PDB entry 1RV0 | X-ray diffraction, 2.50 A resolution | chains L and M of the 6 polymer chains in the assembly

== Chain L ==
Protein: hemagglutinin
Source organism: Influenza A virus
UniProt: Q82500 (Q82500_9INFA); the construct lacks a stretch of the UniProt sequence and is renumbered around it, so the offset changes along the chain: 5-42 = UniProt 18-55; 44-49 = UniProt 56-61; 50-133 = UniProt 63-146; 134-325 = UniProt 148-339
Chain sequence (328 residues; row label = number of the first residue in the row; note: 1 number in that range is skipped by the numbering (no residue carries it; nothing is unmodelled there)):
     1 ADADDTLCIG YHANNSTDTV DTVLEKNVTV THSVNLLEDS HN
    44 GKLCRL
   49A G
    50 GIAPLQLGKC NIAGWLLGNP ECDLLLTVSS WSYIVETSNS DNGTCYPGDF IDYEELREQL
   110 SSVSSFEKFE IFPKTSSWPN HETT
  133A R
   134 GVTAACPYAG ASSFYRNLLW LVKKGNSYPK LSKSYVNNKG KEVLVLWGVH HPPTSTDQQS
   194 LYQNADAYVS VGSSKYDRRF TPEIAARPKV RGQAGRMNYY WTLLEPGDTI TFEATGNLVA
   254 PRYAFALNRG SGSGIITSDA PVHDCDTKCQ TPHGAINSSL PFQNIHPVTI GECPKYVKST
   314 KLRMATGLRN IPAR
Disordered / not traced: 1-4
Cystine bridges: Cys47-Cys278, Cys59-Cys71, Cys94-Cys139, Cys282-Cys306
Small-molecule neighbours:
  - 2-deoxy-2,3-dehydro-N-acetyl-neuraminic acid (DAN): Tyr95, Arg133A, Gly134, Val135, Thr136, Ala137, Ser145, Trp153, Val155, His183, Pro185, Pro186, Asp190, Leu194, Gln226
  - 2-acetamido-2-deoxy-alpha-D-glucopyranose (NDG): Asn68, Pro69, Glu70, Asp90, Asn91, Cys94, Ala138, Cys139, Pro140, Arg224

== Chain M ==
Protein: hemagglutinin
Source organism: Influenza A virus
UniProt: Q82500 (Q82500_9INFA); residues 501-660 here correspond to UniProt positions 345-504 (UniProt number = residue number - 156)
Chain sequence (160 residues; each row starts with the number of its first residue):
   501 GLFGAIAGFI EGGWTGLIDG WYGYHHQNEQ GSGYAADQKS TQNAIDGITN KVNSVIEKMN
   561 TQFTAVGKEF NNLERRIKNL NKKVDDGFLD VWTYNAELLV LLENERTLDF HDSNVKNLYE
   621 KARSQLRNNA KEIGNGCFEF YHKCDDACME SVRNGTYDYP
Cystine bridges: Cys644-Cys648

== Chain L / chain M interface ==
Disulfides between the chains: Cys8(L)-Cys637(M)
Contacting residue pairs (127):
  Asp5(L) - Gln527(M)
  Asp5(L) - Asn528(M)
  Asp5(L) - Glu529(M)
  Asp5(L) - Glu639(M)
  Asp5(L) - Phe640(M)  hydrogen bond (backbone-backbone)
  Asp5(L) - Lys643(M)
  Asp5(L) - Cys644(M)  hydrogen bond (side chain-backbone)
  Thr6(L) - His526(M)
  Thr6(L) - Gln527(M)  hydrogen bond (backbone-backbone)
  Thr6(L) - Phe638(M)
  Thr6(L) - Met649(M)
  Leu7(L) - Tyr524(M)  hydrophobic
  Leu7(L) - His526(M)
  Leu7(L) - Cys637(M)
  Leu7(L) - Phe638(M)  hydrogen bond (backbone-backbone)
  Leu7(L) - Phe640(M)  hydrophobic
  Leu7(L) - Val652(M)  hydrophobic
  Cys8(L) - Trp514(M)
  Cys8(L) - Tyr524(M)
  Cys8(L) - His525(M)  hydrogen bond (backbone-backbone)
  Cys8(L) - Gly636(M)
  Cys8(L) - Cys637(M)  disulfide
  Ile9(L) - Ile510(M)
  Ile9(L) - Trp514(M)
  Ile9(L) - Gly523(M)
  Ile9(L) - Tyr524(M)  hydrophobic
  Ile9(L) - Leu618(M)
  Ile9(L) - Tyr619(M)  hydrophobic
  Ile9(L) - Ala622(M)  hydrophobic
  Ile9(L) - Gly636(M)  hydrogen bond (backbone-backbone)
  Gly10(L) - Trp514(M)
  Gly10(L) - Tyr522(M)
  Gly10(L) - Gly523(M)  hydrogen bond (backbone-backbone)
  Tyr11(L) - Ile506(M)  hydrophobic
  Tyr11(L) - Ala507(M)  hydrogen bond (side chain-backbone)
  Tyr11(L) - Ile510(M)  hydrogen bond (side chain-backbone)
  Tyr11(L) - Glu511(M)  hydrogen bond (side chain-backbone)
  Tyr11(L) - Gly512(M)  hydrogen bond (side chain-backbone)
  Tyr11(L) - Gly513(M)
  Tyr11(L) - Trp514(M)  hydrogen bond (backbone-backbone)
  Tyr11(L) - Leu517(M)
  Tyr11(L) - Trp521(M)
  His12(L) - Trp514(M)
  His12(L) - Leu517(M)  hydrogen bond (side chain-backbone)
  His12(L) - Gly520(M)
  His12(L) - Trp521(M)  hydrogen bond (backbone-backbone)
  Ala13(L) - Gly513(M)
  Ala13(L) - Trp514(M)  hydrogen bond (backbone-backbone)
  Ala13(L) - Thr515(M)
  Val20(L) - Asn604(M)
  Asp21(L) - Leu601(M)
  Asp21(L) - Asn604(M)  hydrogen bond (backbone-side chain)
  Thr22(L) - Leu601(M)
  Thr22(L) - Asn604(M)
  Thr22(L) - Glu605(M)  hydrogen bond
  Val23(L) - Leu602(M)  hydrophobic
  Val23(L) - Glu605(M)  hydrogen bond (backbone-side chain)
  Leu24(L) - Glu605(M)  hydrogen bond (backbone-side chain)
  His32(L) - Trp521(M)
  Leu36(L) - Ile556(M)  hydrophobic
  Glu103(L) - Glu569(M)
  Glu103(L) - Phe570(M)
  Glu103(L) - Asn571(M)  hydrogen bond
  Arg106(L) - Glu569(M)  salt bridge
  Glu107(L) - Lys568(M)  salt bridge
  Gly265(L) - Thr564(M)  hydrogen bond (backbone-side chain)
  Ser266(L) - Thr564(M)
  Gly267(L) - Val566(M)
  Ile268(L) - Val566(M)
  Pro294(L) - Ile556(M)  hydrophobic
  Phe295(L) - Met559(M)  hydrophobic
  Phe295(L) - Ala596(M)  hydrophobic
  Pro300(L) - Gln562(M)
  Val301(L) - Ala565(M)
  Thr302(L) - Gln562(M)
  Thr302(L) - Phe563(M)
  Thr302(L) - Thr564(M)
  Thr302(L) - Ala565(M)  hydrogen bond (backbone-backbone)
  Ile303(L) - Phe563(M)
  Ile303(L) - Thr564(M)
  Gly304(L) - Gln562(M)
  Gly304(L) - Phe563(M)  hydrogen bond (backbone-backbone)
  Gly304(L) - Thr564(M)  hydrogen bond (backbone-side chain)
  Glu305(L) - Thr561(M)
  Glu305(L) - Gln562(M)
  Glu305(L) - Phe563(M)
  Cys306(L) - Thr561(M)
  Cys306(L) - Gln562(M)  hydrogen bond (backbone-backbone)
  Pro307(L) - Gln562(M)
  Lys308(L) - Asn560(M)
  Lys308(L) - Gln562(M)
  Lys308(L) - Trp592(M)
  Tyr309(L) - Gln562(M)
  Tyr309(L) - Leu589(M)  hydrophobic
  Val310(L) - Thr593(M)
  Lys311(L) - Leu589(M)
  Lys311(L) - Asp590(M)  salt bridge
  Lys311(L) - Thr593(M)  hydrogen bond (backbone-side chain)
  Ser312(L) - Thr593(M)
  Ser312(L) - Glu597(M)  hydrogen bond
  Leu315(L) - Ala596(M)
  Leu315(L) - Glu597(M)
  Leu315(L) - Val600(M)  hydrophobic
  Arg316(L) - Val600(M)
  Arg316(L) - Asn604(M)  hydrogen bond (backbone-side chain)
  Met317(L) - Lys551(M)
  Met317(L) - Val552(M)  hydrophobic
  Met317(L) - Val555(M)  hydrophobic
  Met317(L) - Asn604(M)
  Ala318(L) - Asn604(M)  hydrogen bond (backbone-side chain)
  Ala318(L) - Thr607(M)
  Thr319(L) - Trp521(M)
  Thr319(L) - Ile548(M)
  Thr319(L) - Val552(M)
  Thr319(L) - His611(M)  hydrogen bond (backbone-side chain)
  Gly320(L) - Trp521(M)
  Gly320(L) - Thr607(M)
  Gly320(L) - His611(M)  hydrogen bond (backbone-side chain)
  Leu321(L) - Ile506(M)  hydrophobic
  Leu321(L) - Trp521(M)
  Leu321(L) - His611(M)
  Arg322(L) - Leu608(M)
  Ile324(L) - Ala507(M)  hydrophobic
  Ile324(L) - Glu511(M)
  Ile324(L) - Gly512(M)
  Ile324(L) - Gly513(M)  hydrogen bond (backbone-backbone)
  Pro325(L) - Thr515(M)
Interface residues without a listed pair, chain L (56 interface residues in all): Asn14, Val28, Thr31, Val34, Tyr102, Ser110, Ile269, Gln296
Interface residues without a listed pair, chain M (68 interface residues in all): Ile518, Gly567, Glu574, Val615, Asn635, Asp645

== Overview ==
The interface between chain L and chain M involves 56 residues on one side and 68 on the other, with 1
disulfide bond, 32 hydrogen bonds and 3 salt bridges. Among the polar pairs are Arg106(L)-Glu569(M),
Glu107(L)-Lys568(M) and Lys311(L)-Asp590(M).
Here chain L is hemagglutinin and chain M is hemagglutinin, both from Influenza A virus. Entry 1RV0 (1930
Swine H1 Hemagglutinin complexed with LSTA) was determined by X-ray diffraction (same publication as 1RU7,
1RUY, 1RUZ, 1RVT, 1RVX and 1RVZ).
